PDB entry 7AAV | electron microscopy, 4.20 A resolution (low resolution: residue-level contacts below are approximate; hydrogen-bond / salt-bridge calls are withheld) | chains K and Z of the 17 polymer chains in the assembly

# Chain K
Name: Microfibrillar-associated protein 1
Organism: Homo sapiens
UniProt: P55081 (MFAP1_HUMAN); residue numbers follow UniProt; this construct covers 1-439
Sequence (439 residues; numbered 1 to 439; the number before each row is that of its first residue):
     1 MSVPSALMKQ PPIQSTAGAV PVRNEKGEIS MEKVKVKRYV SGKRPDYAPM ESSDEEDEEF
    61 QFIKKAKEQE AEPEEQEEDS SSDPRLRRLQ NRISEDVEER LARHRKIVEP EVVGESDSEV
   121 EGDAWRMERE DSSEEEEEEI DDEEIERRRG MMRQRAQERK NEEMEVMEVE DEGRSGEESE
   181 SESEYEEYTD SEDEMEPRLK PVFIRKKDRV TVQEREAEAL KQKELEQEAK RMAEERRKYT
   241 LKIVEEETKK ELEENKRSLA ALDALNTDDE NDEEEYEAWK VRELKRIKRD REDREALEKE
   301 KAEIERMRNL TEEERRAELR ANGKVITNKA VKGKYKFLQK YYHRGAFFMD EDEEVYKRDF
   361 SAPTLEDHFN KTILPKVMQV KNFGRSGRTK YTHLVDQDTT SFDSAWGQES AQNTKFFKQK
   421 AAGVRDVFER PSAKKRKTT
Unresolved in the structure: 1-270, 394-439
Curated features (UniProtKB/Swiss-Prot):
  - modified residue: Ser2 (N-acetylserine), Ser52 (Phosphoserine), Ser53 (Phosphoserine), Ser94 (Phosphoserine), Ser116 (Phosphoserine), Ser118 (Phosphoserine), Ser132 (Phosphoserine), Ser133 (Phosphoserine), Thr267 (Phosphothreonine), Ser361 (Phosphoserine), Ser432 (Phosphoserine)
  - cross-link (Glycyl lysine isopeptide (Lys-Gly)): Lys67 (interchain with G-Cter in SUMO2), Lys249 (interchain with G-Cter in SUMO2), Lys357 (interchain with G-Cter in SUMO2), Lys371 (interchain with G-Cter in SUMO2), Lys381 (interchain with G-Cter in SUMO2), Lys415 (interchain with G-Cter in SUMO2), Lys418 (interchain with G-Cter in SUMO2)

# Chain Z
Molecule: MINX M3 pre-mRNA
Sequence (230 nucleotides; numbered 1 to 230; the number before each row is that of its first residue):
     1 GGGAGACGGA AUUCGAGCUC GCCCACUCUU GGAUCGGAAA CCCGUCGGCC UCCGAACGGU
    61 AAGAGCCUAG CAUGUAGAAC UGGUUACCUG CAGCCCAAGC UUGCUGCACG UCUAGGGCGC
   121 AGUAGUCCAG GGUUUCCUUG AUGAUGUCAU ACUUAUCCUG UCCCUUUUUU UUCCACAGCU
   181 CGCGGUUGAG GACAAACUCU UCGCGGUCUU UCCAGUGGGG AUCCAAUAUC
Unresolved in the structure: 1-49, 79-230

# Interface between chain K and chain Z
Pairs across the interface - 15 pairs, chain K then chain Z:
  Gly333(K) - U51(Z)
  Lys336(K) - C50(Z)
  Phe337(K) - U51(Z)
  Leu338(K) - U51(Z)
  Gln339(K) - C53(Z)
  Lys340(K) - C53(Z)
  Lys340(K) - G54(Z)
  Tyr341(K) - U51(Z)
  Tyr341(K) - C52(Z)
  Tyr341(K) - C53(Z)
  Thr389(K) - C52(Z)
  Lys390(K) - U51(Z)
  Tyr391(K) - C50(Z)
  Tyr391(K) - U51(Z)
  Tyr391(K) - C52(Z)

# In short
The interface between chain K and chain Z involves 10 residues on one side and 5 on the other.
Here chain K is Microfibrillar-associated protein 1 (Homo sapiens) and chain Z is MINX M3 pre-mRNA. Entry 7AAV
(Human pre-Bact-2 spliceosome core structure) was determined by electron microscopy together with 7ABF and
7ABH from the same study.
